Entry 7E4M (X-ray diffraction, 1.57 A resolution); this record covers chain A.

Chain A:
Protein: Stt4548
Organism: Streptomyces sp
Sequence (313 residues; each row starts with the number of its first residue):
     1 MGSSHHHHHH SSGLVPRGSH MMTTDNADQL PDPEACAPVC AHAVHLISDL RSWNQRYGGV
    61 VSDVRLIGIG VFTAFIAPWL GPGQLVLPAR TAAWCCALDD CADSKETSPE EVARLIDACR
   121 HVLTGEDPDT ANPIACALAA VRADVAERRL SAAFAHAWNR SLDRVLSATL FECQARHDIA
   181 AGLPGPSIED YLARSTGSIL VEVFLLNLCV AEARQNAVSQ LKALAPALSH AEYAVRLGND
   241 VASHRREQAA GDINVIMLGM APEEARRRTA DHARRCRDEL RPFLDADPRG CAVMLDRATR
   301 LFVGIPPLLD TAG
Disordered / not traced: 1-29, 245-250, 306-313
Disulfide bonds: Cys209-Cys291
From the paper describing this entry:
  - catalytic residues: Ser198, Ile199, Arg236 (proposed by the authors, not directly observed)

Overview:
From the paper: catalytic residues Ser198, Ile199 and Arg236.
Chain A is Stt4548 (Streptomyces sp); the structure, Class I Pimarane-Type Diterpene Synthases Stt4548, was
determined by X-ray diffraction, deposited together with 7E4O.
